5TWP - chains A and D of the 4 polymer chains in the assembly; structure by X-ray diffraction, 2.00 A resolution.

# Chain A
Name: DNA-directed DNA/RNA polymerase mu
Source organism: Homo sapiens
Notes: EC 2.7.7.7
Reference sequence: Q9NP87 (DPOLM_HUMAN); residue numbers follow UniProt; this construct covers 134-397, 410-494
Amino-acid sequence (354 residues; row label = number of the first residue in the row; note: 12 numbers in that range are skipped by the numbering (no residue carries them; nothing is unmodelled there)):
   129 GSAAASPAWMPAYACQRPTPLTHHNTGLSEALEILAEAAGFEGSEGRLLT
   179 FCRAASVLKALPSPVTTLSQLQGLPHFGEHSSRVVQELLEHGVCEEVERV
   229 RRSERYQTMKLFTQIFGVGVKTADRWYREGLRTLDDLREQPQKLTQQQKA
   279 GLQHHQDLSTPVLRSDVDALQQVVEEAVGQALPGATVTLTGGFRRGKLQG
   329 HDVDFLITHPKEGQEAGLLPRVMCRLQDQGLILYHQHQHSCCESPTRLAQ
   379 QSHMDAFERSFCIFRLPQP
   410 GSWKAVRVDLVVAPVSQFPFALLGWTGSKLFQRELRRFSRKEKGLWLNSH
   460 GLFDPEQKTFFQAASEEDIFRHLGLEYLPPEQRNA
Disordered / not traced: 129-137, 365-384
Construct notes: expression tag (129-133); linker (410)
Metal / ion sites: Na+: Thr241, Ile243, Val246 (shared with 1 residue of chain P); Mg2+ site 1: Asp330, Asp332, Asp418 (together with 2KH) (shared with 1 residue of chain P); Mg2+ site 2: Asp330, Asp332 (together with 2KH)
Ligand contacts: 2KH (5'-O-[(S)-hydroxy{[(S)-hydroxy(phosphonooxy)phosphoryl]amino}phosphoryl]uridine): Gly319, Gly320, Arg323, Lys325, Gln327, Gly328, His329, Asp330, Asp332, Asp418, Gly433, Trp434, Thr435, Gly436, Ser437, Lys438, Gln441
UniProt features mapped onto this chain:
  - region: Arg323 to Asp332 (Involved in ssDNA binding)
  - binding site (Mg(2+)): Asp330, Asp332, Asp418
  - site: Gly433 (Responsible for the low discrimination between dNTP and rNTP)
Reported in the primary citation:
  - conformationally variable residues (side-chain flip): Val420, Gly433, Trp434
  - binding site for the 4-nt DNA strand: Trp434 (proposed by the authors, not directly observed)
  - binding site for 2KH: His329, Gly433, Gly436
  - mutagenesis - H329A (27-fold), W434A (23-fold), W434H (8.8-fold): decreased catalytic activity
  - mutagenesis - G433A (Kd 29 uM): unchanged binding to UTP
  - mutagenesis - G433A, G433S: unchanged catalytic activity
  - mutagenesis - W434A (Kd 79.1 uM), W434H (Kd 61.1 uM): decreased binding to UTP

# Chain D
Molecule: 4-nt DNA strand
Sequence (4 nucleotides; numbered 1 to 4; the number before each row is that of its first residue):
     1 GCCG

# Chain A / chain D interface
Contacting residue pairs - 15 pairs, chain A then chain D:
  Ala140(A) with DG4(D), phosphate contact
  Gly174(A) with DG1(D), hydrogen bond to the base
  Arg175(A) with DG1(D), salt bridge to the phosphate
  Thr178(A) with DG1(D), hydrogen bond to the base; DC2(D), sugar contact
  Phe179(A) with DG1(D), sugar contact
  Arg181(A) with DG1(D), base contact
  Pro203(A) with DC3(D), phosphate contact
  His204(A) with DC2(D), sugar contact; DC3(D), hydrogen bond to the phosphate
  Gly206(A) with DC2(D), hydrogen bond to the phosphate
  Glu207(A) with DC2(D), hydrogen bond to the phosphate
  His208(A) with DG1(D), salt bridge to the phosphate; DC2(D), hydrogen bond to the phosphate
  Ser209(A) with DC2(D), hydrogen bond to the phosphate
Interface residues without a listed pair, chain A (14 interface residues in all): Leu202, Phe205

# In short
Chain A and chain D form an interface of 14 and 4 residues respectively, with 7 hydrogen bonds and 2 salt
bridges. Polar pairs include Gly174(A)-DG1(D), Thr178(A)-DG1(D) and His204(A)-DC3(D). From the paper: a
binding site for 2KH at His329(A), Gly433(A) and Gly436(A); H329A, W434A and W434H of chain A reduce catalytic
activity; 5 substitutions were tested in all.
Here chain A is DNA-directed DNA/RNA polymerase mu (Homo sapiens) and chain D is a 4-nt DNA strand. Entry 5TWP
(Pre-catalytic ternary complex of human Polymerase Mu with incoming nonhydrolyzable UMPNPP) was determined by
X-ray diffraction (same publication as 5TWQ, 5TWR, 5TWS, 5VZ7, 5VZ8, 5VZ9 and 9 further entries).
